7K0M - chains B and C of the 8 polymer chains in the assembly; structure by electron microscopy, 2.90 A resolution.

[Chain B]
Molecule: Serine palmitoyltransferase 2
Organism: Homo sapiens
Notes: EC 2.3.1.50
UniProt: O15270 (SPTC2_HUMAN); residue numbers follow UniProt; this construct covers 1-544
Chain sequence (544 residues; numbered 1 to 544; the number before each row is that of its first residue):
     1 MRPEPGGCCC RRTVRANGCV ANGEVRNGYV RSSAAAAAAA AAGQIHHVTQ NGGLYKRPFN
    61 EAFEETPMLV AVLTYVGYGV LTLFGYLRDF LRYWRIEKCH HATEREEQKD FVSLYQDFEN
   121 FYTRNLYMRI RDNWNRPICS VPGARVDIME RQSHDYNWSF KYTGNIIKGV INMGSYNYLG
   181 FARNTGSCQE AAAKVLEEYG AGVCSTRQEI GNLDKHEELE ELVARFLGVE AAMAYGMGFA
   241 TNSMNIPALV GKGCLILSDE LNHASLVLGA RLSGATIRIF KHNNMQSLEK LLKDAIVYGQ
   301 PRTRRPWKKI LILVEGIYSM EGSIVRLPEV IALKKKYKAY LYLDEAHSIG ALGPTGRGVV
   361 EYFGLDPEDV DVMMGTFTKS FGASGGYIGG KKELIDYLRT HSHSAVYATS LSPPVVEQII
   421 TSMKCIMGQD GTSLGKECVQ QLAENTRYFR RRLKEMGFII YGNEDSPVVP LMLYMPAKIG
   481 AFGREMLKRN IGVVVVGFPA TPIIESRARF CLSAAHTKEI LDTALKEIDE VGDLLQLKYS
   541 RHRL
Disordered / not traced: 1-52
Modified / non-standard residues: Lys379 ((2S)-2-amino-6-[[3-hydroxy-2-methyl-5-(phosphonooxymethyl)pyridin-4-yl]methylideneamino]hexanoic acid; LLP)
Curated features (UniProtKB/Swiss-Prot):
  - modified residue: Lys379 (N6-(pyridoxal phosphate)lysine)
  - natural variant: Ala182 (A182P: In HSAN1C), Arg183 (R183W: In HSAN1C), Val359 (V359M: In HSAN1C loss of normal activity as measured by reduced formation of sphinganine), Gly382 (G382V: In HSAN1C), Ile504 (I504F: In HSAN1C loss of normal activity as measured by reduced formation of sphinganine)
  - mutagenesis: Tyr122 (Y122A: Decreased catalytic activity with L-serine and palmitoyl-CoA as substrates. Does not affect the negative regulation by OMRDL3 and ceramides), Leu126 (L126W: Some decrease in catalytic activity with L-serine and palmitoyl-CoA as substrates), Ile130 (I130W: Loss of catalytic activity with L-serine and palmitoyl-CoA as substrates), Trp134 (W134A: Loss of catalytic activity with L-serine and palmitoyl-CoA as substrates), Tyr176 (Y176A: Loss of catalytic activity with L-serine and palmitoyl-CoA as substrates), Ser258 (S258R: Loss of catalytic activity with L-serine and palmitoyl-CoA as substrates), Arg302 (R302A: Reduces the dimerization propensity with SPTLC1; reduces the dimerization propensity with SPTLC1; when associated with A-305. Does not impair enzymatic activity ...), Arg304 (R304A: Reduces the dimerization propensity with SPTLC1; when associated with A-302 and A-304. Does not impair enzymatic activity; when associated with A-302 and A-304), Arg305 (R305A: Reduces the dimerization propensity with SPTLC1; when associated with A-302 and A-304. Does not impair enzymatic activity; when associated with A-302 and A-304), Met320 (M320Q: Decreased catalytic activity with L-serine and palmitoyl-CoA as substrates), Thr378 (T378A: Decreased catalytic activity with L-serine and palmitoyl-CoA as substrates), Lys379 (K379A: Loss of catalytic activity with L-serine and palmitoyl-CoA as substrates), 3 further mutagenesis entries in UniProt
Reported in the primary citation:
  - disease-associated variants - I504F: decreased binding to ORM1-like protein 3 (proposed by the authors, not directly observed)
  - disease-associated variants - I504F (proposed by the authors, not directly observed)
  - mutagenesis - R302A/R304A/R305A: unchanged catalytic activity

[Chain C]
Molecule: Serine palmitoyltransferase small subunit A
Organism: Homo sapiens
UniProt: Q969W0 (SPTSA_HUMAN); residues 1-71 here = UniProt positions 1-71
Chain sequence (71 residues; numbered 1 to 71; the number before each row is that of its first residue):
     1 MAGMALARAW KQMSWFYYQY LLVTALYMLE PWERTVFNSM LVSIVGMALY TGYVFMPQHI
    61 MAILHYFEIV Q
Disordered / not traced: 1-7, 70-71
Curated features (UniProtKB/Swiss-Prot):
  - site: Met28 (Within the serine palmitoyltransferase (SPT) complex, defines the length of the acyl chain-binding pocket, determining the acyl-CoA substrate preference)
  - natural variant: Thr51 (T51I: In SPG90A)
  - mutagenesis: Met28 (M28K: Within the serine palmitoyltransferase (SPT) complex, leads to a strong decrease in SPT catalytic activity with L-serine and palmitoyl-CoA as substrates), His59 (H59L: Impaired down-regulation of SPT complex activity by ORMDL3)

[Interface between chain B and chain C]
Pairs across the interface (26; chain B residue first):
  Leu73(B) - Val23(C)  hydrophobic
  Gly77(B) - Ala25(C)
  Val80(B) - Thr24(C)
  Leu81(B) - Met28(C)  hydrophobic
  Phe84(B) - Leu29(C)  hydrophobic
  Phe84(B) - Glu33(C)
  Arg88(B) - Glu30(C)  salt bridge
  Arg88(B) - Trp32(C)
  Arg88(B) - Glu33(C)  salt bridge
  Leu91(B) - Trp32(C)  hydrophobic
  Arg129(B) - Met28(C)
  Arg129(B) - Leu29(C)
  Arg129(B) - Glu33(C)  salt bridge
  Ile130(B) - Met28(C)  hydrophobic
  Tyr156(B) - Glu30(C)
  Tyr156(B) - Pro31(C)
  Pro476(B) - Met28(C)
  Ala477(B) - Leu22(C)
  Ala477(B) - Met28(C)  hydrophobic
  Ala481(B) - Leu22(C)  hydrophobic
  Arg484(B) - Tyr27(C)  hydrogen bond
  Glu485(B) - Tyr18(C)
  Leu534(B) - Trp15(C)
  Leu534(B) - Gln19(C)  hydrogen bond (backbone-side chain)
  Gln536(B) - Trp15(C)
  Gln536(B) - Gln19(C)
Other interface residues (no listed pair), chain B (19 interface residues in all): Leu87, Leu535
Other interface residues (no listed pair), chain C (15 interface residues in all): Phe37

[Summary]
19 residues of chain B and 15 residues of chain C are in contact, with 2 hydrogen bonds and 3 salt bridges.
Polar contacts include Arg88(B)-Glu30(C), Arg88(B)-Glu33(C) and Arg129(B)-Glu33(C). The paper reports that
I504F of chain B reduces binding to ORM1-like protein 3; R302A/R304A/R305A of chain B leave catalytic activity
unchanged.
Here chain B is Serine palmitoyltransferase 2 and chain C is Serine palmitoyltransferase small subunit A, both
from Homo sapiens. Entry 7K0M (Human serine palmitoyltransferase complex SPTLC1/SPLTC2/ssSPTa/ORMDL3, class 1)
was determined by electron microscopy, deposited together with 7K0I, 7K0J, 7K0K, 7K0L, 7K0N, 7K0O, 7K0P and
7K0Q.
